6U5B - chains p and v of the 60 polymer chains in the assembly; structure by electron microscopy, 3.50 A resolution.

# Chain p (and v)
Protein: Tri1a PA0618
Source organism: Pseudomonas aeruginosa (strain ATCC 15692 / DSM 22644 / CIP 104116 / JCM 14847 / LMG 12228 / 1C / PRS 101 / PAO1)
Notes: chain v of this document is another copy of the same molecule, construct and numbering; everything in this record applies to it too
UniProt: G3XCX5 (G3XCX5_PSEAE); residue numbers follow UniProt; this construct covers 1-295
Amino-acid sequence (295 residues; each row starts with the number of its first residue):
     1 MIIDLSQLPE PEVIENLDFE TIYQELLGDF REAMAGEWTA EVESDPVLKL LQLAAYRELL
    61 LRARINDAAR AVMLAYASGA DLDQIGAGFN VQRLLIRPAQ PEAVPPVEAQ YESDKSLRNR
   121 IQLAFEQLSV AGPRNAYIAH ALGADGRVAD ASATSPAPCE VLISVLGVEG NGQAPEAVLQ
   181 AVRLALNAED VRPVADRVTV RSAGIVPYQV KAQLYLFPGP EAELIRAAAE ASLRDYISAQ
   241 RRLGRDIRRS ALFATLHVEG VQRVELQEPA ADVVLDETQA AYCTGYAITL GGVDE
Unresolved in the structure: 1, 293-295 (chain v: 293-295)
From the paper describing this entry:
  - mutagenesis - H257F: increased stability in response to pH 3.4
  - mutagenesis - A254C: decreased stability

# Interface between chain p and chain v
Contacting residue pairs - 77 pairs, chain p then chain v:
  Pro46(p) - Met34(v)  hydrophobic
  Lys49(p) - Phe30(v)
  Lys49(p) - Ala33(v)
  Lys49(p) - Met34(v)
  Leu50(p) - Phe30(v)  hydrophobic
  Leu50(p) - Val47(v)  hydrophobic
  Leu50(p) - Leu50(v)  hydrophobic
  Leu53(p) - Asp29(v)
  Leu53(p) - Phe30(v)  hydrophobic
  Leu53(p) - Leu51(v)  hydrophobic
  Arg57(p) - Glu25(v)  salt bridge
  Arg57(p) - Leu26(v)
  Arg57(p) - Asp29(v)  salt bridge
  Arg57(p) - Glu58(v)  salt bridge
  Arg57(p) - Arg62(v)
  Leu61(p) - Leu61(v)  hydrophobic
  Leu61(p) - Arg62(v)
  Arg64(p) - Val13(v)  hydrogen bond (side chain-backbone)
  Arg64(p) - Ile65(v)
  Arg64(p) - Asn66(v)
  Ile65(p) - Ile65(v)  hydrophobic
  Ala68(p) - Val13(v)  hydrophobic
  Ala68(p) - Ile65(v)  hydrophobic
  Ala71(p) - Val13(v)  hydrophobic
  Val72(p) - Val72(v)  hydrophobic
  Ser78(p) - Glu12(v)
  Gly79(p) - Glu12(v)
  Ala80(p) - Glu10(v)
  Ala80(p) - Pro11(v)
  Ala80(p) - Glu12(v)
  Asp81(p) - Pro11(v)
  Asp81(p) - Met73(v)
  Asp83(p) - Leu8(v)
  Asp83(p) - Pro9(v)
  Gln84(p) - Leu8(v)
  Gln84(p) - Pro9(v)  hydrogen bond (side chain-backbone)
  Gln84(p) - Pro11(v)
  Gln84(p) - Met73(v)
  Gln84(p) - Ala75(v)
  Gln84(p) - Tyr76(v)
  Ala87(p) - Leu5(v)  hydrophobic
  Ala87(p) - Leu8(v)  hydrophobic
  Gly88(p) - Leu74(v)
  Gly88(p) - Phe89(v)
  Gly88(p) - Phe125(v)
  Phe89(p) - Phe125(v)
  Asn90(p) - Phe125(v)
  Gln92(p) - Ile3(v)
  Phe125(p) - Phe89(v)  hydrophobic
  Phe125(p) - Phe125(v)  hydrophobic
  Leu128(p) - Phe125(v)  hydrophobic
  Val130(p) - Val130(v)
  Val130(p) - Gly132(v)
  Val130(p) - Pro133(v)
  Ala131(p) - Val130(v)
  Ala131(p) - Val191(v)  hydrophobic
  Pro158(p) - Pro158(v)
  Cys159(p) - Ala157(v)
  Cys159(p) - Pro158(v)  hydrogen bond (side chain-backbone)
  Asn187(p) - Arg134(v)  hydrogen bond
  Ala188(p) - Pro133(v)
  Ala188(p) - Asn135(v)
  Asp190(p) - Gly132(v)
  Asp190(p) - Pro133(v)
  Val191(p) - Gly132(v)
  Val191(p) - Tyr137(v)
  Val191(p) - Val191(v)  hydrophobic
  Arg192(p) - Gly132(v)  hydrogen bond (backbone-backbone)
  Arg192(p) - Arg134(v)
  Arg192(p) - Tyr137(v)
  Arg192(p) - Ser152(v)  hydrogen bond (side chain-backbone)
  Arg192(p) - Ala153(v)
  Arg192(p) - Thr154(v)
  Pro193(p) - Tyr137(v)
  Pro193(p) - Thr154(v)
  Pro193(p) - Ala157(v)
  Pro193(p) - Val161(v)  hydrophobic
Other interface residues (no listed pair), chain p (40 interface residues in all): Asp45, Tyr56, Asp67, Ser129, Glu189, Val194
Other interface residues (no listed pair), chain v (48 interface residues in all): Met1, Glu15, Ile22, Glu37, Glu126, Glu160

# Summary
40 residues of chain p and 48 residues of chain v are in contact, with 6 hydrogen bonds and 3 salt bridges.
Polar contacts include Arg57(p)-Glu25(v), Arg57(p)-Asp29(v) and Arg57(p)-Glu58(v). The paper reports that
H257F of chain p increases stability in response to pH 3.4; A254C of chain p reduces stability.
Both chains are Tri1a PA0618 (Pseudomonas aeruginosa (strain ATCC 15692 / DSM 22644 / CIP 104116 / JCM 14847 /
LMG 12228 / 1C / PRS 101 / PAO1)). Entry 6U5B (CryoEM Structure of Pyocin R2 - precontracted - baseplate) was
determined by electron microscopy (same publication as 6PYT, 6U5F, 6U5J and 6U5K).
